PDB entry 1MFV | X-ray diffraction, 2.00 A resolution | chain A

== Chain A ==
Molecule: alpha-amylase, salivary
From: Homo sapiens
Notes: EC 3.2.1.1
Reference sequence: P04745 (AMYS_HUMAN); residues 2-496 here correspond to UniProt positions 17-511 (UniProt number = residue number + 15)
Sequence (496 residues; each row starts with the number of its first residue):
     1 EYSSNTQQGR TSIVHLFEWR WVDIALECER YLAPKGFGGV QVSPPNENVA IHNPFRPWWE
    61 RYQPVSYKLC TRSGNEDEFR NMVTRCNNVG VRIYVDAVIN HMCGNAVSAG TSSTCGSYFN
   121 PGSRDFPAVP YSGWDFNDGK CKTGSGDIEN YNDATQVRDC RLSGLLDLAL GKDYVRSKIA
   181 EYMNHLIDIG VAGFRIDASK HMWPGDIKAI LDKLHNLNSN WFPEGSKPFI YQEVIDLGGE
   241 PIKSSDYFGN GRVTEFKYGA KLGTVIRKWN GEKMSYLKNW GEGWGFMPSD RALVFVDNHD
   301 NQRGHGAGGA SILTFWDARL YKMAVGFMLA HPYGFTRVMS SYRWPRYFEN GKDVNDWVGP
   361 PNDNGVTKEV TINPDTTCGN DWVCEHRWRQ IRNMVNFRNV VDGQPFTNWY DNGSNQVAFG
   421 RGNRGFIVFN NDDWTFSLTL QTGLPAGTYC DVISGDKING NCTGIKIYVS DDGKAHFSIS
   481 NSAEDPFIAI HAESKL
Sequence notes: insertion (1)
Modified residues: Glu1 (pyroglutamic acid; PCA)
Disulfides: Cys28-Cys86, Cys70-Cys115, Cys141-Cys160, Cys378-Cys384, Cys450-Cys462
Ion coordination: Ca2+: Asn100, Arg158, Asp167, His201
Ligand contacts: 4-amino-4,6-dideoxy-alpha-D-glucopyranose / alpha-D-glucopyranose / 5-hydroxymethyl-chonduritol: Trp58, Trp59, Glu60, Tyr62, Gln63, Val98, His101, Gly104, Asn105, Ala106, Asp147, Tyr151, Leu162, Ser163, Gly164, Leu165, Arg195, Asp197, Ala198, Lys200, His201, Glu233, Ile235, Glu240, His299, Asp300, His305, Gly306, Ala307

== Overview ==
Ligands of chain A: 4-amino-4,6-dideoxy-alpha-D-glucopyranose / alpha-D-glucopyranose /
5-hydroxymethyl-chonduritol. Asn100, Arg158, Asp167 and His201 form the Ca2+ site.
Chain A is alpha-amylase, salivary (Homo sapiens); the structure, Probing the role of a mobile loop in human
slaivary amylase: Structural studies on the loop-deleted ..., was determined by X-ray diffraction together
with 1MFU and 1JXK from the same study.
